Entry 2YG8 (X-ray diffraction, 2.00 A resolution); this record covers chain A.

[Chain A]
Protein: DNA-3-methyladenine glycosidase II, putative
From: Deinococcus radiodurans
Reference sequence: Q9RRB0 (Q9RRB0_DEIRA); residue numbers follow UniProt; this construct covers 2-225
Chain sequence (225 residues; numbered 1 to 225; the number before each row is that of its first residue):
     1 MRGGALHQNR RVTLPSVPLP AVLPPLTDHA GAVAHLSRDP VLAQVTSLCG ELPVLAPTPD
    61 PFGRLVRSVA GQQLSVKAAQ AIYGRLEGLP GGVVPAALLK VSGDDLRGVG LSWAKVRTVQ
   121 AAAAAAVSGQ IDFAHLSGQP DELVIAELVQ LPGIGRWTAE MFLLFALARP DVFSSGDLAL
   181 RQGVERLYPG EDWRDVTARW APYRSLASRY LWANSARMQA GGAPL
Unresolved in the structure: 1-18
Differences from the reference sequence: initiating methionine (1)
Modified residues: Mse1 (selenomethionine); Mse161 (selenomethionine; parent Met); Mse218 (selenomethionine; parent Met)

[In short]
Chain A is DNA-3-methyladenine glycosidase II, putative (Deinococcus radiodurans); the structure, Structure of
an unusual 3-Methyladenine DNA Glycosylase II (Alka) from Deinococcus radiodurans, was determined by X-ray
diffraction (same publication as 2YG9).
